4O5B - chain A; structure by X-ray diffraction, 2.37 A resolution.

Chain A:
Name: Integrase
From: Human immunodeficiency virus type 1
UniProtKB: P12497 (POL_HV1N5); residues 50-212 here correspond to UniProt positions 1197-1359 (UniProt number = residue number + 1147)
Amino-acid sequence (163 residues; numbered 50 to 212; the number before each row is that of its first residue):
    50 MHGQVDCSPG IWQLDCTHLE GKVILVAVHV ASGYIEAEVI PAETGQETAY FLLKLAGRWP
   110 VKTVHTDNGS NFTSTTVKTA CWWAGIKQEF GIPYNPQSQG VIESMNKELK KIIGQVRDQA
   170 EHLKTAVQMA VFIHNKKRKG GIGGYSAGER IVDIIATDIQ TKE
Disordered / not traced: 50-55, 142-151, 190-192, 210-212
Modified / non-standard residues: Cys65 (s-dimethylarsinoyl-cysteine; CAF); Cys130 (s-dimethylarsinoyl-cysteine; CAF)
Sequence notes: engineered mutation Thr128 (Ala1275 in P12497); conflict Lys185 (Phe1332 in P12497)
Small-molecule neighbours: LF9 ((2S)-tert-butoxy[6-(5-chloro-1H-benzimidazol-2-yl)-2,5-dimethyl-4-phenylpyridin-3-yl]ethanoic acid): Gln95, Ala98, Tyr99, Leu102, Thr124, Thr125, Thr128, Ala129, Gln168, Ala169, Glu170, His171, Lys173, Thr174
UniProt features mapped onto this chain:
  - binding site (Mg(2+)): Asp64, Asp116, Glu152
Reported in the primary citation:
  - binding site for LF9: Thr125, Glu170, His171, Thr174

Overview:
Bound to chain A: compound LF9. UniProt lists 3 Mg2+-binding residues. The paper reports a binding site for
LF9 at Thr125, Glu170 and His171 among others.
Chain A is Integrase (Human immunodeficiency virus type 1); the structure, HIV-1 Integrase Catalytic Core
Domain Complexed with Allosteric Inhibitor
(2S)-tert-butoxy[6-(5-chloro-1H-benzimidazol-2-yl)-2,5-dimethyl-4-phenylpyridin-3-yl]ethanoic acid, was
determined by X-ray diffraction, deposited together with 4O0J and 4O55.
